8F9Q - chain A; structure by X-ray diffraction, 2.76 A resolution.

# Chain A
Protein: Sialic acid acetylesterase
From: Cavia porcellus
Notes: EC 3.1.1.53
Reference sequence: H0VB40 (H0VB40_CAVPO); residue numbers follow UniProt; this construct covers 24-518
Amino-acid sequence (505 residues; numbered 14 to 518; the number before each row is that of its first residue):
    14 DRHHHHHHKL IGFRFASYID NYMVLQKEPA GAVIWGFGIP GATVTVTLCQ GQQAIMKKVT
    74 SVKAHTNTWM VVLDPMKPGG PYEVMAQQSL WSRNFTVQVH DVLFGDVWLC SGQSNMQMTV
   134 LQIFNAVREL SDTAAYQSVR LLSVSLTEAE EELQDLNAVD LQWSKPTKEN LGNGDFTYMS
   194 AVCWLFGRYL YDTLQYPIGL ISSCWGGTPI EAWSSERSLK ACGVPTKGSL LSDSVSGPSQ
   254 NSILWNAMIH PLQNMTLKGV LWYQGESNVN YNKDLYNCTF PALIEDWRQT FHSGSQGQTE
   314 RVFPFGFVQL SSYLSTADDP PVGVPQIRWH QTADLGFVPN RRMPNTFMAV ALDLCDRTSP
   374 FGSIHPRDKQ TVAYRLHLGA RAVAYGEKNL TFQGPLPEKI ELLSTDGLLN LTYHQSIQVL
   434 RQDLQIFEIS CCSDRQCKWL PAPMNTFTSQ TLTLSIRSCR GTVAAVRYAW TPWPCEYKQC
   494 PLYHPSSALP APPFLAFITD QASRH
Not modelled in the structure: 14-17, 513-518
Construct notes: expression tag (14-23)
Disulfides: C123-C196, C235-C291, C444-C472, C445-C450, C488-C493
Glycans and other covalent adducts: glycan linked to N107; N-acetylglucosamine (NAG) linked to N267, N290, N423

# Summary
Covalently linked N-acetylglucosamine: at N267, N290 and N423.
Chain A is Sialic acid acetylesterase (Cavia porcellus); the structure, Guinea pig sialic acid esterase
(SIAE), was determined by X-ray diffraction (same publication as 8F9O, 8F9P and 8F9R).
